PDB entry 7NXM | X-ray diffraction, 1.72 A resolution | chain A

[Chain A]
Name: Cathepsin K
Source organism: Homo sapiens
Notes: EC 3.4.22.38
Reference sequence: P43235 (CATK_HUMAN); residues 0-215 here correspond to UniProt positions 114-329 (UniProt number = residue number + 114)
Amino-acid sequence (216 residues; numbered 0 to 215; the number before each row is that of its first residue; numbering starts at 0):
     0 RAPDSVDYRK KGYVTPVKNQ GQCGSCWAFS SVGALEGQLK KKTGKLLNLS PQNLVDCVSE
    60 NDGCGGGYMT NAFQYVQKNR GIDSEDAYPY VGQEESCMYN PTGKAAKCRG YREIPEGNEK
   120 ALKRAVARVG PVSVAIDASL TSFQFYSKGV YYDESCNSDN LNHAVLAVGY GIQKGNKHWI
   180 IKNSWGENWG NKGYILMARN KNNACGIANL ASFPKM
Disulfides: Cys22-Cys63, Cys56-Cys96, Cys155-Cys204
Glycans and other covalent adducts: activity-based probe Gu3416 (UUW) linked to Cys25
Swiss-Prot annotation at these positions:
  - active site: Cys25, His162, Asn182

[Summary]
Curated annotation (UniProt) lists 3 active-site residues.
Chain A is Cathepsin K (Homo sapiens); the structure, Structure of human cathepsin K in complex with the
selective activity-based probe Gu3416, was determined by X-ray diffraction (same publication as 7NXL).
